Entry 7VI7 (X-ray diffraction, 2.00 A resolution); this record covers chain A.

[Chain A]
Molecule: Beta-N-acetylhexosaminidase
Organism: Akkermansia muciniphila (strain ATCC BAA-835 / DSM 22959 / JCM 33894 / BCRC 81048 / CCUG 64013 / CIP 107961 / Muc)
Notes: EC 3.2.1.52
UniProtKB: B2UPP0 (B2UPP0_AKKM8); residue numbers follow UniProt; this construct covers 1-353
Amino-acid sequence (361 residues; each row starts with the number of its first residue):
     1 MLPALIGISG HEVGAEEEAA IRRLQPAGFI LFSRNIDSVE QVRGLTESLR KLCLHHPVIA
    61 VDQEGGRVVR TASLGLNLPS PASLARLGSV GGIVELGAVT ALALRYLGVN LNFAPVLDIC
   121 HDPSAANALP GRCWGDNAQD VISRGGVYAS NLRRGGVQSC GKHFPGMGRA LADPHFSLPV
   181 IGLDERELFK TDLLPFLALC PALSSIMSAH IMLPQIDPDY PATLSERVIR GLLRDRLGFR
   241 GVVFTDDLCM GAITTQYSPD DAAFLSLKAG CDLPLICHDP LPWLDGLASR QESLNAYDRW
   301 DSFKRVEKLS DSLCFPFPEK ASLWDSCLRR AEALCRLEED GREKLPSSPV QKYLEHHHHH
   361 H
Unresolved in the structure: 343-361
Sequence notes: expression tag (354-361)
Metal / ion sites: Mg2+ site 1: Asp37, Ser73; Mg2+ site 2: Arg50, Cys53, His55
Residues lining bound ligands: 2-acetamido-2-deoxy-alpha-D-glucopyranose (NDG): Ile30, Phe32, Asp62, Glu64, Arg70, Phe113, Arg132, Lys162, His163, Met167, Met207, Asp246, Asp247, Leu275, Cys277

[In short]
Chain A binds 2-acetamido-2-deoxy-alpha-D-glucopyranose. Asp37 and Ser73 form the Mg2+ site 1. Arg50, Cys53
and His55 form the Mg2+ site 2.
Chain A is Beta-N-acetylhexosaminidase (Akkermansia muciniphila (strain ATCC BAA-835 / DSM 22959 / JCM 33894 /
BCRC 81048 / CCUG 64013 / CIP 107961 / Muc)); the structure, Crystal structure of GH3
beta-N-acetylhexosaminidase Amuc_2109 from Akkermansia muciniphila in complex with GlcNAc, was determined by
X-ray diffraction together with 7VI6 from the same study.
